Entry 2WLD (X-ray diffraction, 2.20 A resolution); this record covers chains B and C of the 3 polymer chains in the assembly.

== Chain B (and C) ==
Molecule: Polysialic acid O-acetyltransferase
Organism: Neisseria meningitidis serogroup y
Notes: chain C of this document is another copy of the same molecule, construct and numbering; everything in this record applies to it too
UniProtKB: Q93S40 (Q93S40_NEIME); numbering as in UniProt (aligned over 1-215)
Chain sequence (215 residues; numbered 1 to 215; the number before each row is that of its first residue):
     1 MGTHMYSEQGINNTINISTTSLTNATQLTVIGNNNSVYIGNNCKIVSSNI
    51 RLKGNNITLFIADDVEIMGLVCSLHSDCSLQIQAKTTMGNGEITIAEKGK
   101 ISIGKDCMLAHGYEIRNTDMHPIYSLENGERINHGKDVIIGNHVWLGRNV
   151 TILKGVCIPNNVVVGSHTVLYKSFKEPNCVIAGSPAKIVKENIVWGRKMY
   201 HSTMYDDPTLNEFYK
Not modelled in the structure: 1-4
Construct notes: engineered mutation Ile67 (Asn in Q93S40)
UniProt features mapped onto this chain:
  - binding site (acetyl-CoA): Asp119 to His121, Arg148, Lys154, Ser166, Tyr171, Lys172, Lys190
Reported in the primary citation:
  - self-association interface (contacts with another copy of this molecule); pairs are residue here / residue on that copy: Glu92-Arg148 (salt bridge), Thr118
  - catalytic residues: His121, Trp145, Arg197 (proposed by the authors, not directly observed)
  - mutagenesis - H121A, W145A, Y171A: decreased catalytic activity

== Chain B / chain C interface ==
Residue-residue contacts (49; chain B residue first):
  Met108(B) - His121(C)
  Trp145(B) - Asp119(C)
  Trp145(B) - His121(C)
  Trp145(B) - Ile123(C)  hydrophobic
  Arg148(B) - Glu92(C)  salt bridge
  Arg148(B) - Glu114(C)  salt bridge
  Arg148(B) - Arg116(C)
  Gly165(B) - Tyr171(C)
  Ser166(B) - Tyr171(C)
  His167(B) - Glu114(C)  salt bridge
  His167(B) - Thr151(C)  hydrogen bond
  His167(B) - Val169(C)
  Asn178(B) - Leu126(C)
  Ala182(B) - Tyr171(C)
  Ser184(B) - Ser184(C)
  Asn192(B) - Ser125(C)
  Asn192(B) - Leu126(C)  hydrogen bond (backbone-backbone)
  Asn192(B) - Glu127(C)
  Ile193(B) - Ile123(C)  hydrophobic
  Ile193(B) - Tyr124(C)
  Ile193(B) - Leu126(C)
  Val194(B) - Ile123(C)
  Val194(B) - Tyr124(C)  hydrogen bond (backbone-backbone)
  Val194(B) - Leu126(C)  hydrophobic
  Trp195(B) - Pro122(C)
  Gly196(B) - His121(C)
  Gly196(B) - Pro122(C)  hydrogen bond (backbone-backbone)
  Gly196(B) - Tyr124(C)
  Arg197(B) - His121(C)  hydrogen bond (backbone-side chain)
  Arg197(B) - Pro122(C)
  Lys198(B) - Pro122(C)
  Lys198(B) - Tyr124(C)
  Met199(B) - Glu97(C)
  Met199(B) - Thr118(C)
  Met199(B) - Met120(C)
  Met199(B) - His121(C)
  Met199(B) - Pro122(C)
  Met199(B) - Arg131(C)  hydrogen bond
  His201(B) - Tyr124(C)  hydrogen bond (backbone-side chain)
  Ser202(B) - Tyr124(C)
  Thr203(B) - Tyr124(C)
  Thr203(B) - Gly129(C)
  Thr203(B) - Glu130(C)
  Met204(B) - Tyr124(C)
  Met204(B) - Ser125(C)
  Met204(B) - Leu126(C)  hydrophobic
  Met204(B) - Gly129(C)  hydrogen bond (backbone-backbone)
  Leu210(B) - Tyr124(C)  hydrophobic
  Phe213(B) - Leu126(C)
Interface residues without a listed pair, chain B (28 interface residues in all): Asn149, Val163, Val180, Lys190, Tyr205
Interface residues without a listed pair, chain C (24 interface residues in all): Ala96, Asn128, Ile132

== Summary ==
The interface between chain B and chain C involves 28 residues on one side and 24 on the other; the contacts
include 8 hydrogen bonds and 3 salt bridges. Polar pairs include Arg148(B)-Glu92(C), Arg148(B)-Glu114(C) and
His167(B)-Glu114(C). From the paper: catalytic residues His121(B), Trp145(B) and Arg197(B); H121A, W145A and
Y171A of chain B reduce catalytic activity.
Chain B and chain C are both Polysialic acid O-acetyltransferase (Neisseria meningitidis serogroup y); the
structure, Crystallographic analysis of the polysialic acid O-acetyltransferase OatWY, was determined by X-ray
diffraction (same publication as 2WLC, 2WLE, 2WLF and 2WLG).
